PDB entry 3HS0 | X-ray diffraction, 3.00 A resolution | chains H and I of the 4 polymer chains in the assembly

Chain H:
Molecule: Cobra venom factor
From: Naja kaouthia
Reference sequence: Q91132 (CO3_NAJKA); residues 1242-1620 here correspond to UniProt positions 1264-1642 (UniProt number = residue number + 22)
Sequence (379 residues; each row starts with the number of its first residue):
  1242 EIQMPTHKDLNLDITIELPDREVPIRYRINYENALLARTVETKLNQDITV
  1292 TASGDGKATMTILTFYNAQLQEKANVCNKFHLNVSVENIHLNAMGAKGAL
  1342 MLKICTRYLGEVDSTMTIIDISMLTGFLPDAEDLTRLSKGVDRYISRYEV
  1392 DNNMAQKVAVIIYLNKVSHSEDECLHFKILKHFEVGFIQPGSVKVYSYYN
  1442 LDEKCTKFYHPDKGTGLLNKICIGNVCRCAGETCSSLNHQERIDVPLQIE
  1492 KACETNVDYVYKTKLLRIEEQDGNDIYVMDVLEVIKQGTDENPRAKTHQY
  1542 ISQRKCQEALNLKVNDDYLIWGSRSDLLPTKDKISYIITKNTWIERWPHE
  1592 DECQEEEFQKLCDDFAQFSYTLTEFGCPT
Not modelled in the structure: 1242-1249, 1334-1338
Curated features (UniProtKB/Swiss-Prot):
  - glycosylation: Asn1324 (N-linked (GlcNAc...) asparagine)
Disulfide bonds: Cys1318-Cys1446, Cys1346-Cys1415, Cys1463-Cys1468, Cys1475-Cys1547, Cys1494-Cys1618, Cys1594-Cys1603
Covalent attachments: N-acetylglucosamine (NAG) linked to Asn1324
Metal / ion sites: Mg2+: Thr1620 (shared with Ser253(I), Ser255(I), Thr328(I) of chain I)

Chain I:
Molecule: Complement factor B
From: Homo sapiens
Notes: EC 3.4.21.47
Reference sequence: P00751 (CFAB_HUMAN); residues 1-739 here correspond to UniProt positions 26-764 (UniProt number = residue number + 25)
Sequence (741 residues; row label = number of the first residue in the row):
     1 TPWSLARPQGSCSLEGVEIKGGSFRLLQEGQALEYVCPSGFYPYPVQTRT
    51 CRSTGSWSTLKTQDQKTVRKAECRAIHCPRPHDFENGEYWPRSPYYNVSD
   101 EISFHCYDGYTLRGSANRTCQVNGRWSGQTAICDNGAGYCSNPGIPIGTR
   151 KVGSQYRLEDSVTYHCSRGLTLRGSQRRTCQEGGSWSGTEPSCQDSFMYD
   201 TPQEVAEAFLSSLTETIEGVDAEDGHGPGEQQKRKIVLDPSGSMNIYLVL
   251 DGSGSIGASDFTGAKKCLVNLIEKVASYGVKPRYGLVTYATYPKIWVKVS
   301 EADSSNADWVTKQLNEINYEDHKLKSGTNTKKALQAVYSMMSWPDDVPPE
   351 GWNRTRHVIILMTDGLHNMGGDPITVIDEIRDLLYIGKDRKNPREDYLDV
   401 YVFGVGPLVNQVNINALASKKDNEQHVFKVKDMENLEDVFYQMIDESQSL
   451 SLCGMVWEHRKGTDYHKQPWQAKISVIRPSKGHESCMGAVVSEYFVLTAA
   501 HCFTVDDKEHSIKVSVGGEKRDLEIEVVLFHPNYNINGKKEAGIPEFYDY
   551 DVALIKLKNKLKYGQTIRPICLPCTEGTTRALRLPPTTTCQQQKEELLPA
   601 QDIKALFVSEEEKKLTRKEVYIKNGDKKGSCERDAQYAPGYDKVKDISEV
   651 VTPRFLCTGGVSPYADPNTCRGDSGGPLIVHKRSRFIQVGVISWGVVDVC
   701 KNQKRQKQVPAHARDFHINLFQVLPWLKEKLQDEDLGFLAA
Not modelled in the structure: 1-10, 217-232, 345-346, 479-482, 506-509, 741
Construct notes: engineered mutation Gly254 (Asp279 in P00751), Asp260 (Asn285 in P00751); insertion (740-741)
Curated features (UniProtKB/Swiss-Prot):
  - active site (Charge relay system): His501, Asp551, Ser674
  - binding site (Mg(2+)): Ser253, Ser255, Thr328
  - binding site (Mn(2+)): Ser253, Ser255, Thr328
  - site: Arg234, Lys235 (Cleavage)
  - glycosylation: Asn97 (N-linked (GlcNAc...) asparagine), Asn117 (N-linked (GlcNAc...) asparagine), Lys266 (N-linked (Glc) (glycation) lysine), Asn353 (N-linked (GlcNAc...) asparagine)
Disulfide bonds: Cys12-Cys51, Cys37-Cys73, Cys78-Cys120, Cys106-Cys133, Cys140-Cys180, Cys166-Cys193, Cys453-Cys571, Cys486-Cys502, Cys574-Cys590, Cys631-Cys657, Cys670-Cys700
Covalent attachments: N-acetylglucosamine (NAG) linked to Asn97, Asn117
Metal / ion sites: Mg2+: Ser253, Ser255, Thr328 (shared with Thr1620(H) of chain H)
Reported in the primary citation:
  - mutagenesis - D254G/N260D: increased stability in response to pro-convertase (citing earlier work)

How chain H and chain I interact:
Pairs across the interface (41):
  Pro1260(H) - Arg390(I)
  Asp1261(H) - Arg390(I)
  Arg1262(H) - Leu158(I)
  Arg1262(H) - Glu182(I)
  Glu1263(H) - Glu182(I)  hydrogen bond (backbone-side chain)
  Glu1263(H) - Lys391(I)  salt bridge
  Val1264(H) - Glu182(I)
  Glu1282(H) - Arg157(I)  salt bridge
  Lys1284(H) - Glu159(I)
  Lys1284(H) - Asp160(I)
  Thr1496(H) - His367(I)  hydrogen bond (side chain-backbone)
  Asp1499(H) - Gly371(I)
  Lys1527(H) - Asn368(I)  hydrogen bond (side chain-backbone)
  Lys1527(H) - Met369(I)
  Gln1528(H) - Gly370(I)  hydrogen bond (backbone-backbone)
  Gly1529(H) - Gly370(I)
  Thr1530(H) - Lys331(I)
  Thr1530(H) - Gly370(I)
  Thr1530(H) - Gly371(I)
  Thr1530(H) - Asp372(I)  hydrogen bond (side chain-backbone)
  Glu1532(H) - Lys331(I)
  Glu1532(H) - Glu379(I)
  Glu1615(H) - Lys325(I)
  Phe1616(H) - Thr291(I)  hydrogen bond (backbone-side chain)
  Phe1616(H) - Leu324(I)  hydrophobic
  Phe1616(H) - Lys325(I)
  Phe1616(H) - Ser326(I)
  Gly1617(H) - Met369(I)
  Cys1618(H) - Ser326(I)
  Cys1618(H) - Gly327(I)  hydrogen bond (backbone-backbone)
  Cys1618(H) - Asn368(I)
  Cys1618(H) - Met369(I)
  Pro1619(H) - Gly254(I)
  Pro1619(H) - Ser326(I)  hydrogen bond (backbone-side chain)
  Thr1620(H) - Ser253(I)  hydrogen bond (backbone-side chain)
  Thr1620(H) - Gly254(I)  hydrogen bond (backbone-backbone)
  Thr1620(H) - Ser255(I)  hydrogen bond (backbone-side chain)
  Thr1620(H) - Ser326(I)
  Thr1620(H) - Gly327(I)
  Thr1620(H) - Thr328(I)  hydrogen bond (backbone-side chain)
  Thr1620(H) - Asn368(I)  hydrogen bond (backbone-side chain)
Interface residues without a listed pair, chain H (23 interface residues in all): Leu1285, Cys1494, Thr1614
Interface residues without a listed pair, chain I (30 interface residues in all): Tyr139, Tyr292, Gln335, Thr375, Asn410, Asn413

In short:
The interface between chain H and chain I involves 23 residues on one side and 30 on the other, with 13
hydrogen bonds and 2 salt bridges. Polar contacts include Glu1263(H)-Lys391(I), Glu1282(H)-Arg157(I) and
Glu1263(H)-Glu182(I). N-acetylglucosamine is covalently linked to Asn1324(H). The paper reports that
D254G/N260D of chain I increase stability in response to pro-convertase.
Chain H is Cobra venom factor (Naja kaouthia) and chain I is Complement factor B (Homo sapiens); the
structure, Cobra Venom Factor (CVF) in complex with human factor B, was determined by X-ray diffraction
together with 3HRZ from the same study.
